6C6F - chains A and B; structure by X-ray diffraction, 1.67 A resolution.

[Chain A]
Molecule: Antigen-presenting glycoprotein CD1d1
From: Mus musculus
UniProt: A0A0R4J090 (A0A0R4J090_MOUSE); residues 1-279 here correspond to UniProt positions 19-297 (UniProt number = residue number + 18)
Sequence (285 residues; numbered 1 to 285; the number before each row is that of its first residue):
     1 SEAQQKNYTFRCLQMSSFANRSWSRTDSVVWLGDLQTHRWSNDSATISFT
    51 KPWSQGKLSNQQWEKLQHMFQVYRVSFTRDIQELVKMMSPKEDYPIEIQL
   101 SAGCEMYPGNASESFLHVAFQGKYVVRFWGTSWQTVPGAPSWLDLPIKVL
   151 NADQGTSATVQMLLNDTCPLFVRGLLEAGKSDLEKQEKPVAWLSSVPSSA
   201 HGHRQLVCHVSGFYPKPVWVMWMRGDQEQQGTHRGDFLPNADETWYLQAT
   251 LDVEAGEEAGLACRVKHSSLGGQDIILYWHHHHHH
Unresolved in the structure: 1-6, 108-111, 197-202, 280-285
Sequence notes: expression tag (280-285)
Cystine bridges: Cys104-Cys168, Cys208-Cys263
Glycans and other covalent adducts: N-acetylglucosamine (NAG) linked to Asn20, Asn42; glycan linked to Asn165
Bound ions: Na+ site 1: Glu97, Gln99; Na+ site 2 near Phe128 (its only coordinating residue here)
Residues lining bound ligands: ELS (N-[(2S,3S,4R)-3,4-dihydroxy-8-oxo-8-[(4-pentylphenyl)amino]-1-{[(2S,3R,4S,5R,6R)-3,4,5-trihydroxy-6-(hydroxymethyl)tetr ahydro-2H-pyran-2-yl]oxy}octan-2-yl]hexacosanamide): Phe10, Cys12, Gln14, Ser28, Val30, Trp40, Ile47, Trp63, Leu66, Met69, Phe70, Tyr73, Ser76, Phe77, Arg79, Asp80, Ile81, Leu84, Ile98, Leu100, Ala102, Leu116, Val118, Phe120, Val126, Trp133, Trp142, Leu143, Ile147, Leu150, Asp153, Gly155, Thr156, Thr159, Val160, Leu163, Leu164, Cys168, Phe171

[Chain B]
Molecule: Beta-2-microglobulin
From: Mus musculus
UniProt: P01887 (B2MG_MOUSE); residues 1-99 here correspond to UniProt positions 21-119 (UniProt number = residue number + 20)
Sequence (99 residues; row label = number of the first residue in the row):
     1 IQKTPQIQVYSRHPPENGKPNILNCYVTQFHPPHIEIQMLKNGKKIPKVE
    51 MSDMSFSKDWSFYILAHTEFTPTETDTYACRVKHASMAEPKTVYWDRDM
Unresolved in the structure: 1
Cystine bridges: Cys25-Cys80

[Interface between chain A and chain B]
Residue-residue contacts - 58 pairs, chain A then chain B:
  Arg11(A) - Lys58(B)
  Leu13(A) - Ser55(B)
  Leu13(A) - Phe56(B)
  Gln14(A) - Phe56(B)
  Met15(A) - Met54(B)
  Met15(A) - Phe62(B)  hydrophobic
  Ser17(A) - Pro33(B)
  Val29(A) - Asp53(B)
  Val29(A) - Met54(B)
  Val29(A) - Ser55(B)
  Trp31(A) - Ser55(B)  hydrogen bond
  Trp31(A) - Tyr63(B)
  Gln36(A) - Asp53(B)  hydrogen bond
  Arg39(A) - Asp53(B)  salt bridge
  Glu97(A) - His31(B)
  Glu97(A) - Pro33(B)
  Glu97(A) - Phe62(B)
  Gln99(A) - Phe56(B)
  Gln99(A) - Trp60(B)  hydrogen bond (side chain-backbone)
  Gln99(A) - Phe62(B)
  Leu100(A) - Phe56(B)
  His117(A) - Trp60(B)
  Ala119(A) - Trp60(B)  hydrophobic
  Gln121(A) - His31(B)
  Gly122(A) - His31(B)
  Gly122(A) - Trp60(B)
  Tyr124(A) - Trp60(B)
  Val190(A) - Pro14(B)  hydrophobic
  Trp192(A) - Ser11(B)
  Trp192(A) - His13(B)
  Trp192(A) - Pro14(B)  hydrophobic
  Trp192(A) - Pro15(B)
  Trp192(A) - Asp98(B)  hydrogen bond (side chain-backbone)
  Trp192(A) - Met99(B)
  Ser194(A) - Asp98(B)
  Ser195(A) - Asp98(B)
  His209(A) - Asp98(B)
  His209(A) - Met99(B)
  Ser211(A) - Arg12(B)  hydrogen bond (side chain-backbone)
  Gly212(A) - Arg12(B)
  Leu238(A) - Gln8(B)
  Leu238(A) - Tyr10(B)
  Leu238(A) - Tyr26(B)  hydrophobic
  Pro239(A) - Tyr10(B)  hydrogen bond (backbone-side chain)
  Pro239(A) - Tyr26(B)  hydrophobic
  Pro239(A) - Leu65(B)
  Asn240(A) - Tyr10(B)
  Asn240(A) - Arg12(B)
  Asn240(A) - Asn24(B)  hydrogen bond
  Asn240(A) - Leu65(B)
  Ala241(A) - Leu65(B)
  Ala241(A) - His67(B)
  Asp242(A) - Arg12(B)  salt bridge
  Thr244(A) - Arg12(B)
  Tyr246(A) - Tyr10(B)  hydrophobic
  Tyr246(A) - Ser11(B)
  Tyr246(A) - Met99(B)  hydrogen bond (side chain-backbone)
  Gln248(A) - Met99(B)
Other interface residues (no listed pair), chain A (34 interface residues in all): Ser101, Val118
Other interface residues (no listed pair), chain B (24 interface residues in all): Asp59

[Overview]
34 residues of chain A face 24 of chain B across their interface, with 8 hydrogen bonds and 2 salt bridges.
Polar contacts include Arg39(A)-Asp53(B), Asp242(A)-Arg12(B) and Trp31(A)-Ser55(B). Chain A binds compound
ELS. Covalently linked N-acetylglucosamine: at Asn20(A) and Asn42(A).
Here chain A is Antigen-presenting glycoprotein CD1d1 and chain B is Beta-2-microglobulin, both from Mus
musculus. Entry 6C6F (Structure of glycolipid aGSA[26,P5p] in complex with mouse CD1d) was determined by X-ray
diffraction.
